6K5A - chains A and B of the 6 polymer chains in the assembly; structure by X-ray diffraction, 3.16 A resolution.

== Chain A (and B) ==
Molecule: H(+)/Cl(-) exchange transporter ClcA
From: Escherichia coli MS 117-3
Notes: chain B of this document is another copy of the same molecule, construct and numbering; everything in this record applies to it too
Reference sequence: E9TIA0 (E9TIA0_ECOLX); numbering as in UniProt (aligned over 1-473)
Chain sequence (473 residues; numbered 1 to 473; the number before each row is that of its first residue):
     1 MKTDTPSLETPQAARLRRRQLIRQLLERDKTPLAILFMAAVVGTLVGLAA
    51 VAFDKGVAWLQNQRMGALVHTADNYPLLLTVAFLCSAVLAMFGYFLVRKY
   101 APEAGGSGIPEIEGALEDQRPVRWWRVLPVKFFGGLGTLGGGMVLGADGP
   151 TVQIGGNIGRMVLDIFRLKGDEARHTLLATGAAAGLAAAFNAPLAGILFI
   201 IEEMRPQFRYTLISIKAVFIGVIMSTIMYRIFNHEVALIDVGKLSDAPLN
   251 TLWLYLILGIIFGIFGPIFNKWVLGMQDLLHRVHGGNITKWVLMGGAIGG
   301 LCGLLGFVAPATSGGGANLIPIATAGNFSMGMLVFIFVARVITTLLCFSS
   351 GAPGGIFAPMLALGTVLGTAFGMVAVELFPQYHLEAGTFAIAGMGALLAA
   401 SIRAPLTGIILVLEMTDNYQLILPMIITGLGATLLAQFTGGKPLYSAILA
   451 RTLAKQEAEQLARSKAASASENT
Unresolved in the structure: 1-16, 457-473
Differences from the reference sequence: engineered mutation Ala147 (Arg in E9TIA0), Asp148 (Glu in E9TIA0), Ala317 (Phe in E9TIA0)

== Interface between chain A and chain B ==
Residue-residue contacts (115; chain A residue first):
  Arg17(A) with Glu117(B), salt bridge; Arg209(B)
  Arg18(A) with Gln119(B); Gln456(B), hydrogen bond (side chain-backbone)
  Leu21(A) with Glu117(B); Gln119(B)
  Ile22(A) with Ala450(B); Leu453(B), hydrophobic
  Gln24(A) with Phe208(B)
  Leu25(A) with Phe208(B), hydrophobic; Ser446(B); Leu449(B), hydrophobic; Ala450(B)
  Leu26(A) with Lys442(B), hydrogen bond (backbone-side chain); Ala450(B), hydrophobic
  Arg28(A) with Glu203(B), salt bridge; Gln207(B); Phe208(B); Pro443(B); Ser446(B)
  Asp29(A) with Arg403(B), salt bridge; Gln437(B)
  Lys30(A) with Gln437(B)
  Thr31(A) with Gln437(B), hydrogen bond (backbone-side chain)
  Leu36(A) with Leu434(B), hydrophobic; Phe438(B), hydrophobic
  Glu117(A) with Leu21(B)
  Gln119(A) with Arg17(B); Arg18(B); Leu21(B)
  Pro193(A) with Ile426(B), hydrophobic
  Leu194(A) with Ile422(B), hydrophobic; Ile426(B), hydrophobic
  Leu198(A) with Leu198(B), hydrophobic; Leu406(B), hydrophobic
  Ile201(A) with Ile201(B), hydrophobic
  Glu203(A) with Arg28(B), salt bridge
  Arg205(A) with Arg205(B); Tyr210(B)
  Gln207(A) with Arg28(B); Tyr210(B), hydrogen bond (backbone-side chain)
  Phe208(A) with Gln24(B); Leu25(B), hydrophobic; Tyr210(B)
  Arg209(A) with Arg17(B)
  Tyr210(A) with Gln207(B), hydrogen bond (side chain-backbone); Phe208(B); Arg209(B); Tyr210(B)
  Lys216(A) with Thr433(B), hydrogen bond (side chain-backbone); Leu434(B); Gln437(B), hydrogen bond
  Phe219(A) with Leu406(B), hydrophobic; Ile426(B), hydrophobic; Leu430(B), hydrophobic
  Ile220(A) with Leu430(B); Leu434(B), hydrophobic
  Ile223(A) with Ile426(B), hydrophobic; Ile427(B), hydrophobic; Leu430(B), hydrophobic
  Thr226(A) with Leu423(B)
  Arg230(A) with Leu249(B); Leu423(B)
  Lys243(A) with Asp417(B), salt bridge
  Leu249(A) with Arg230(B); Ile231(B), hydrophobic
  Arg403(A) with Arg28(B); Asp29(B), salt bridge; Lys216(B)
  Leu406(A) with Ile197(B), hydrophobic; Leu198(B), hydrophobic; Ile201(B), hydrophobic; Phe219(B), hydrophobic
  Ile409(A) with Leu194(B), hydrophobic; Phe219(B), hydrophobic
  Ile410(A) with Leu194(B), hydrophobic; Ile410(B), hydrophobic
  Glu414(A) with Tyr419(B), hydrogen bond
  Asp417(A) with Lys243(B), salt bridge; Asp417(B); Tyr419(B)
  Tyr419(A) with Pro193(B); Glu414(B), hydrogen bond; Asp417(B)
  Ile422(A) with Arg230(B)
  Leu423(A) with Thr226(B); Ile227(B), hydrophobic; Arg230(B)
  Ile426(A) with Pro193(B), hydrophobic; Leu194(B), hydrophobic; Phe219(B), hydrophobic; Ile223(B), hydrophobic
  Ile427(A) with Ile223(B), hydrophobic; Ile227(B), hydrophobic
  Leu430(A) with Phe219(B), hydrophobic; Ile220(B); Ile223(B), hydrophobic
  Thr433(A) with Lys216(B), hydrogen bond (backbone-side chain)
  Leu434(A) with Leu36(B), hydrophobic; Lys216(B); Ile220(B), hydrophobic
  Gln437(A) with Asp29(B); Lys30(B); Thr31(B), hydrogen bond (side chain-backbone); Lys216(B), hydrogen bond
  Phe438(A) with Leu33(B), hydrophobic; Leu36(B), hydrophobic
  Lys442(A) with Leu26(B)
  Ser446(A) with Leu25(B); Arg28(B)
  Ala450(A) with Leu25(B)
  Leu453(A) with Arg18(B); Ile22(B)
  Ala454(A) with Ile22(B)
  Gln456(A) with Arg18(B), hydrogen bond (backbone-side chain)
Interface residues without a listed pair, chain A (65 interface residues in all): Glu27, Leu33, Asn191, Ile197, Glu202, Ile227, Ile231, Pro405, Leu413, Pro443, Leu449
Interface residues without a listed pair, chain B (62 interface residues in all): Asn191, Leu413, Gln420, Ala454

== Summary ==
65 residues of chain A and 62 residues of chain B are in contact, with 13 hydrogen bonds and 7 salt bridges.
Polar pairs include Arg17(A)-Glu117(B), Arg28(A)-Glu203(B) and Asp29(A)-Arg403(B).
Both chains are H(+)/Cl(-) exchange transporter ClcA (Escherichia coli MS 117-3). Entry 6K5A (Crystal
structure of the E148D/R147A/F317A mutant in presence of 200 mM NaBr) was determined by X-ray diffraction
(same publication as 6AD7, 6AD8, 6ADA, 6ADB, 6ADC, 6K5D, 6K5F and 6K5I).
